3BKU - chains A and C of the 4 polymer chains in the assembly; structure by X-ray diffraction, 2.10 A resolution.

# Chain A (and C)
Protein: Nickel-responsive regulator
Source organism: Escherichia coli
Notes: chain C of this document is another copy of the same molecule, construct and numbering; everything in this record applies to it too
UniProtKB: P0A6Z6 (NIKR_ECOLI); numbering as in UniProt (aligned over 48-133)
Chain sequence (86 residues; row label = number of the first residue in the row):
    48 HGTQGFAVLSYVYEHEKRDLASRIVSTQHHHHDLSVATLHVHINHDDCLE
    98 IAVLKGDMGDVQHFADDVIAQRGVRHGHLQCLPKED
Unresolved in the structure: 48-50, 66-78, 132-133 (chain C: 48-50)
UniProt features mapped onto this chain:
  - binding site (Ni(2+)): His76, His87, His89, Cys95
From the paper describing this entry:
  - conformationally variable residues (order/disorder transition): Val72 to His78

# Chain A / chain C interface
Contacting residue pairs - 18 pairs, chain A then chain C:
  His62(A) with Gln75(C); His79(C)
  Arg65(A) with Ser69(C)
  His79(A) with His89(C)
  Ser82(A) with His89(C)
  Ala84(A) with His87(C); Val88(C), hydrophobic
  Thr85(A) with Thr85(C); Leu86(C); His87(C), hydrogen bond (backbone-backbone)
  Leu86(A) with Thr85(C)
  His87(A) with Ala84(C); Thr85(C), hydrogen bond (backbone-backbone); His87(C), hydrogen bond
  Val88(A) with Val83(C)
  His89(A) with His79(C); Ser82(C), hydrogen bond
  His92(A) with His79(C)
Interface residues without a listed pair, chain A (12 interface residues in all): Val83
Interface residues without a listed pair, chain C (13 interface residues in all): Val72, His92

# In short
12 residues of chain A face 13 of chain C across their interface, with 4 hydrogen bonds. Polar pairs include
His87(A)-His87(C), His89(A)-Ser82(C) and Thr85(A)-His87(C). Curated annotation (UniProt) lists 4 Ni2+-binding
residues on chain A. From the paper: conformational variability at Val72(A).
Both chains are Nickel-responsive regulator (Escherichia coli). Entry 3BKU (Apo C-terminal Domain of NikR) was
determined by X-ray diffraction, deposited together with 3BKF and 3BKT.
